Entry 8TEY (electron microscopy, 3.06 A resolution); this record covers chains B and L of the 60 polymer chains in the assembly.

# Chain B (and L)
Protein: Capsid protein
Source organism: Avian adeno-associated virus
Notes: chain L of this document is another copy of the same molecule, construct and numbering; everything in this record applies to it too
Reference sequence: Q7TG43 (Q7TG43_9VIRU); residue numbers follow UniProt; this construct covers 209-743
Chain sequence (535 residues; row label = number of the first residue in the row):
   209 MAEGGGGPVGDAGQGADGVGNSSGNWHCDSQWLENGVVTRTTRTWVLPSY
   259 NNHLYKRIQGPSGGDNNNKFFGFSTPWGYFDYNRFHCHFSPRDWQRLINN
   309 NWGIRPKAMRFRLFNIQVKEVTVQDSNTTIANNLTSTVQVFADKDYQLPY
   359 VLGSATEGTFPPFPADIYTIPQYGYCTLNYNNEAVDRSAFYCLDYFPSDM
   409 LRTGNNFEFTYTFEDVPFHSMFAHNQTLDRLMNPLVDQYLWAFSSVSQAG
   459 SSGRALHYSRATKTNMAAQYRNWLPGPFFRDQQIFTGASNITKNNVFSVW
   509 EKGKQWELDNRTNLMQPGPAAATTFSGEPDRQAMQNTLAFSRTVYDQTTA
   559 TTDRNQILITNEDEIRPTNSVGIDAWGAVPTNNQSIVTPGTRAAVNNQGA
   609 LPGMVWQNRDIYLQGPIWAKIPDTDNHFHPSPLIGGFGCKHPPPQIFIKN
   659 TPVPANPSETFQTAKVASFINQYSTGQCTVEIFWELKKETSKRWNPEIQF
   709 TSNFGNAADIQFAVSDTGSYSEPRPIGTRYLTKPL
Unresolved in the structure: 209-224
Construct notes: conflict Ser-334 (Phe in Q7TG43), Ala-339 (Gly in Q7TG43), Leu-621 (Pro in Q7TG43), Gln-622 (Thr in Q7TG43), Pro-624 (Thr in Q7TG43), Ile-625 (His in Q7TG43), Trp-626 (Leu in Q7TG43), Gly-644 (Arg in Q7TG43)
Residues lining bound ligands:
  - 2'-deoxyadenosine-5'-monophosphate (D5M), molecule 1: Pro-425, Asn-616, His-637, Pro-638, Ser-639, Pro-640, Gly-644, Gly-646
  - 2'-deoxyadenosine-5'-monophosphate (D5M), molecule 2: Asp-633, Asn-634, His-635
What the authors report for this chain:
  - binding site for 2'-deoxyadenosine-5'-monophosphate: Pro-425, His-637, Pro-638

# How chain B and chain L interact
Residue-residue contacts (255; chain B residue first):
  Ile-266(B) with Pro-442(L), hydrophobic; Leu-443(L), hydrophobic
  Asn-275(B) with Arg-438(L), hydrogen bond (backbone-side chain); Ala-475(L)
  Asn-276(B) with Arg-438(L); Thr-472(L); Asn-473(L), hydrogen bond; Met-474(L); Ala-475(L)
  Lys-277(B) with Arg-438(L), hydrogen bond (backbone-side chain)
  Phe-278(B) with Arg-438(L); Pro-442(L), hydrophobic; Met-474(L), hydrophobic
  Ser-282(B) with Leu-443(L)
  Tyr-287(B) with Asn-441(L), hydrogen bond
  Arg-292(B) with Tyr-447(L)
  Gln-355(B) with Thr-698(L), hydrogen bond; Lys-700(L)
  Pro-357(B) with Gln-434(L)
  Tyr-358(B) with Leu-439(L)
  Val-359(B) with Leu-439(L); Asn-441(L)
  Gly-361(B) with Asn-480(L), hydrogen bond (backbone-side chain)
  Ser-362(B) with Leu-439(L); Met-440(L)
  Ala-363(B) with Gln-446(L); Tyr-447(L); Leu-448(L), hydrophobic
  Thr-364(B) with Val-444(L); Asp-445(L); Gln-446(L); Tyr-447(L)
  Glu-365(B) with Asp-445(L), hydrogen bond (backbone-backbone); Gln-446(L); Arg-468(L), salt bridge
  Gln-380(B) with Asn-441(L), hydrogen bond (backbone-side chain); Leu-443(L)
  Tyr-381(B) with Leu-443(L)
  Gly-382(B) with Asn-441(L); Pro-442(L); Leu-443(L)
  Tyr-383(B) with Pro-442(L)
  Cys-384(B) with Gln-434(L), hydrogen bond (backbone-side chain); Arg-438(L); Pro-442(L), hydrophobic
  Thr-385(B) with Asn-433(L)
  Leu-386(B) with His-432(L); Asn-433(L), hydrogen bond (backbone-backbone); Thr-435(L)
  Tyr-388(B) with Ser-534(L); Gly-535(L)
  Asp-394(B) with Arg-701(L); Ile-706(L)
  Arg-395(B) with Asn-433(L); Glu-572(L), salt bridge; Arg-701(L), hydrogen bond (backbone-side chain); Ile-706(L)
  Ser-396(B) with Arg-701(L), hydrogen bond (backbone-side chain); Asn-703(L), hydrogen bond (backbone-side chain)
  Ala-397(B) with Asn-433(L); Arg-701(L); Asn-703(L)
  Phe-398(B) with Arg-701(L); Trp-702(L), hydrogen bond (backbone-backbone); Asn-703(L), hydrogen bond (backbone-side chain)
  Tyr-399(B) with Asn-433(L), hydrogen bond; Lys-700(L); Arg-701(L); Pro-742(L)
  Tyr-403(B) with Lys-700(L), hydrogen bond (backbone-side chain); Trp-702(L), hydrophobic
  Phe-404(B) with Lys-700(L)
  Pro-485(B) with Leu-609(L), hydrophobic; Pro-610(L)
  Phe-487(B) with Trp-584(L), hydrophobic; Ala-586(L); Val-587(L), hydrophobic; Gln-606(L)
  Arg-488(B) with Val-587(L); Pro-588(L); Thr-589(L); Asn-590(L); Asn-591(L), hydrogen bond
  Asp-489(B) with Pro-588(L)
  Gln-490(B) with Pro-588(L); Asn-590(L), hydrogen bond (side chain-backbone); Asn-591(L); Gln-592(L), hydrogen bond (side chain-backbone); Gly-598(L)
  Gln-491(B) with Asn-591(L); Gln-592(L), hydrogen bond (side chain-backbone)
  Ile-492(B) with Phe-451(L), hydrophobic
  Phe-493(B) with Leu-464(L)
  Ile-499(B) with Arg-462(L); Leu-464(L), hydrophobic
  Thr-500(B) with Ser-460(L); Arg-462(L); Ile-594(L)
  Lys-501(B) with Ser-593(L); Ile-594(L), hydrogen bond (backbone-backbone)
  Asn-502(B) with Val-454(L); Arg-462(L), hydrogen bond (backbone-side chain); Leu-464(L); Gln-592(L); Ile-594(L)
  Asn-503(B) with Val-454(L); Ser-593(L), hydrogen bond (side chain-backbone); Pro-597(L)
  Val-504(B) with Val-454(L); Arg-462(L)
  Phe-505(B) with Ser-453(L); Val-454(L), hydrogen bond (backbone-backbone); Gln-592(L)
  Ser-506(B) with Ser-452(L); Ser-453(L)
  Val-507(B) with Phe-451(L); Ser-452(L), hydrogen bond (backbone-backbone)
  Trp-508(B) with Ala-475(L), hydrophobic; Arg-600(L), hydrogen bond (backbone-side chain)
  Glu-509(B) with Arg-600(L), hydrogen bond (backbone-side chain)
  Lys-510(B) with Pro-588(L); Gly-598(L), hydrogen bond (side chain-backbone)
  Gly-511(B) with Arg-600(L), hydrogen bond (backbone-side chain)
  Lys-512(B) with Ala-586(L); Pro-588(L)
  Gln-513(B) with Gly-585(L); Ala-586(L), hydrogen bond (backbone-backbone); Arg-600(L), hydrogen bond
  Trp-514(B) with Asp-437(L); Arg-479(L); Trp-481(L); Leu-482(L); Pro-483(L); Trp-584(L)
  Glu-515(B) with Ser-578(L); Asp-582(L); Ala-583(L); Trp-584(L), hydrogen bond (backbone-backbone); Gly-585(L)
  Leu-516(B) with Thr-435(L); Leu-436(L), hydrophobic; Pro-483(L), hydrophobic; Arg-574(L); Pro-575(L)
  Asp-517(B) with Phe-533(L); Ser-534(L), hydrogen bond; Arg-574(L)
  Asn-518(B) with Phe-533(L)
  Arg-519(B) with Thr-435(L); Asp-437(L), salt bridge; Arg-438(L)
  Thr-520(B) with Ala-475(L)
  Asn-521(B) with Asp-437(L); Ala-475(L); Arg-479(L)
  Leu-522(B) with Ala-475(L), hydrogen bond (backbone-backbone); Ala-476(L), hydrophobic
  Met-523(B) with Leu-482(L), hydrophobic
  Gln-524(B) with Ala-450(L); Gln-477(L); Tyr-478(L)
  Pro-525(B) with Arg-479(L)
  Pro-527(B) with Pro-610(L), hydrophobic
  Met-542(B) with Phe-451(L), hydrophobic
  Thr-545(B) with Tyr-478(L)
  Leu-546(B) with Tyr-478(L), hydrophobic
  Ala-547(B) with Leu-448(L); Trp-449(L), hydrogen bond (backbone-backbone)
  Phe-548(B) with Tyr-447(L), hydrophobic; Leu-448(L), hydrophobic; Trp-449(L)
  Ser-549(B) with Trp-449(L), hydrogen bond
  Asp-554(B) with Trp-449(L); Arg-468(L)
  Gln-555(B) with Arg-468(L)
  Thr-556(B) with Trp-449(L); Arg-468(L), hydrogen bond (backbone-side chain)
  Thr-557(B) with Trp-449(L); Ser-467(L); Arg-468(L), hydrogen bond (backbone-backbone); Thr-470(L)
  Ala-558(B) with Trp-449(L), hydrophobic; Tyr-466(L)
  Thr-559(B) with Trp-449(L); His-465(L); Tyr-466(L), hydrogen bond (backbone-backbone)
  Thr-560(B) with Ala-463(L); Leu-464(L); His-465(L)
  Arg-562(B) with Leu-464(L); Tyr-466(L)
  Ile-565(B) with Trp-449(L)
  Ile-567(B) with Tyr-466(L)
  Ile-581(B) with Asn-591(L)
  Asn-604(B) with Val-587(L); Pro-588(L); Thr-589(L)
  Asn-605(B) with Val-587(L); Val-603(L); Asn-605(L); Gln-606(L), hydrogen bond
  Gln-606(B) with Leu-609(L)
  Gly-607(B) with Gln-606(L); Gly-607(L); Ala-608(L)
  Ala-608(B) with Ala-608(L), hydrogen bond (backbone-backbone)
  Trp-614(B) with Pro-610(L)
  Gln-622(B) with Tyr-447(L)
  Gly-623(B) with Tyr-447(L)
  Pro-624(B) with Tyr-447(L)
  Ala-627(B) with Asn-480(L)
  Lys-628(B) with Trp-481(L); Leu-743(L), hydrogen bond (side chain-backbone)
  Ile-629(B) with Trp-481(L), hydrophobic
  Pro-630(B) with Trp-481(L); Leu-743(L), hydrophobic
  Asp-631(B) with His-432(L); Gln-615(L); Lys-741(L); Leu-743(L), hydrogen bond (backbone-backbone)
  Thr-632(B) with His-432(L); Thr-576(L); Val-613(L); Trp-614(L); Gln-615(L); Leu-743(L)
  Asp-633(B) with Ser-428(L), hydrogen bond; Trp-614(L); Gln-615(L); Asn-616(L), hydrogen bond (side chain-backbone); Arg-737(L), salt bridge
  Asn-634(B) with Val-613(L); Trp-614(L), hydrogen bond (backbone-backbone); Asn-616(L), hydrogen bond; His-637(L)
  His-635(B) with Met-612(L); Val-613(L); Trp-614(L); His-637(L), hydrogen bond (backbone-side chain)
  Phe-636(B) with Ala-608(L), hydrophobic; Leu-609(L); Pro-610(L); Gly-611(L), hydrogen bond (backbone-backbone); Met-612(L), hydrogen bond (backbone-backbone); Trp-614(L), hydrophobic; Phe-636(L), hydrophobic
  His-637(B) with Gly-611(L), hydrogen bond (backbone-backbone)
  Pro-638(B) with Trp-481(L)
  Pro-640(B) with Asn-480(L)
  Leu-641(B) with Arg-479(L); Asn-480(L), hydrogen bond (backbone-backbone); Leu-482(L), hydrophobic; Pro-610(L)
  Ile-642(B) with Tyr-478(L), hydrophobic; Asn-480(L), hydrogen bond (backbone-side chain)
Also at the interface, not in a pair above, chain B (117 interface residues in all): Leu-356, Pro-379, Asn-387, Cys-400, Phe-486, Thr-494, Ser-639
Also at the interface, not in a pair above, chain L (104 interface residues in all): Phe-430, Ala-431, Ser-455, Gln-456, Lys-471, Val-579, Thr-596, Thr-599, Ser-699, Thr-740

# Summary
Chain B and chain L form an interface of 117 and 104 residues respectively, with 54 hydrogen bonds and 4 salt
bridges. Among the polar pairs are Glu-365(B)/Arg-468(L), Arg-395(B)/Glu-572(L) and Arg-519(B)/Asp-437(L).
Chain B binds 2'-deoxyadenosine-5'-monophosphate. From the paper: a binding site for
2'-deoxyadenosine-5'-monophosphate at Pro-425(B), His-637(B) and Pro-638(B).
Chain B and chain L are both Capsid protein (Avian adeno-associated virus); the structure, Avian
Adeno-associated virus - empty capsid, was determined by electron microscopy together with 8TEX from the same
study.
